PDB entry 8C1R | electron microscopy, 3.20 A resolution | chains A and E of the 8 polymer chains in the assembly

== Chain A ==
Molecule: Glutamate receptor 2
Source organism: Rattus norvegicus
UniProt: P19491 (GRIA2_RAT), isoform P19491-2; the construct has insertions or renumbered stretches relative to UniProt, so the offset changes along the chain: -28 to -8 = UniProt 1-21; 1-862 = UniProt 22-883
Amino-acid sequence (891 residues; numbered -28 to 862; the number before each row is that of its first residue; numbers below 1 keep their minus sign (Met-28 is residue -28)):
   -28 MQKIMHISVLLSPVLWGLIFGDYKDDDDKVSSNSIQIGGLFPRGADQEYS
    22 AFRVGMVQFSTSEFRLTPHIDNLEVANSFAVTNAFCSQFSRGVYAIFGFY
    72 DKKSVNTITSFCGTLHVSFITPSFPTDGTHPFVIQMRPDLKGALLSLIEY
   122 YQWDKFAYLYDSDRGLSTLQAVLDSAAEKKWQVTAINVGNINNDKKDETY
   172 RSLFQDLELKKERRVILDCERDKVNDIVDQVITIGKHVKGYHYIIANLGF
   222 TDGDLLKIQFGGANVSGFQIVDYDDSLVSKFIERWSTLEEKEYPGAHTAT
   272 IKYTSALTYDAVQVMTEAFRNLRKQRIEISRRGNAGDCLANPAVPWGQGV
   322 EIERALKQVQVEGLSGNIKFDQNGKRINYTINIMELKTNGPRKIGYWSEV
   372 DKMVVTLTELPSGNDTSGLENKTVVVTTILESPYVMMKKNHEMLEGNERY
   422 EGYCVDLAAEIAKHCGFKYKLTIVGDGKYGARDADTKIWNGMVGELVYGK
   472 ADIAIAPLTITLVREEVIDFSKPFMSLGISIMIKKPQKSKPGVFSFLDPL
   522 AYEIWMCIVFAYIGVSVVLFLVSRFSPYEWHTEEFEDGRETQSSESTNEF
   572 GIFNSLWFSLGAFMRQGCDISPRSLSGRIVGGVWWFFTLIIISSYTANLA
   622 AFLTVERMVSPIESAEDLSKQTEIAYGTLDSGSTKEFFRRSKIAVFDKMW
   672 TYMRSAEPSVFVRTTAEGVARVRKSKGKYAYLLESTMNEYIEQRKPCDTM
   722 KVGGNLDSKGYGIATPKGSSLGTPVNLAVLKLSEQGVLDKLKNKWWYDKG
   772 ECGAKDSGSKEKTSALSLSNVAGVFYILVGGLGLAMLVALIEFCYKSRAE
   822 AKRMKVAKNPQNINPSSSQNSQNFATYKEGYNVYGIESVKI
Disordered / not traced: -28 to 393, 552-568, 776-783, 824-862
Disulfide bonds: Cys718-Cys773
Differences from the reference sequence: insertion (-7 to 0); variant Arg586 (Gln607 in P19491)
Ligand contacts: ZK1 ({[7-morpholin-4-yl-2,3-dioxo-6-(trifluoromethyl)-3,4-dihydroquinoxalin-1(2H)-yl]methyl}phosphonic acid): Glu402, Tyr405, Tyr450, Pro478, Leu479, Thr480, Arg485, Gly653, Ser654, Thr686, Glu705, Thr707, Met708, Tyr732
Curated features (UniProtKB/Swiss-Prot):
  - region: Ala846 to Gly856 (Required for interaction with IQSEC1)
  - binding site (L-glutamate): Pro478, Thr480, Arg485, Ser654, Thr655, Glu705
  - site: Arg453 (Interaction with the cone snail toxin Con-ikot-ikot), Ile633 (Crucial to convey clamshell closure to channel opening), Arg660 (Interaction with the cone snail toxin Con-ikot-ikot), Lys752 (Interaction with the cone snail toxin Con-ikot-ikot)
  - modified residue: Ser662 (Phosphoserine), Ser696 (Phosphoserine), Ser839 (Phosphoserine), Ser842 (Phosphoserine), Tyr855 (Phosphotyrosine), Ser859 (Phosphoserine)
  - lipidation (S-palmitoyl cysteine): Cys589, Cys815
  - glycosylation (N-linked (GlcNAc...) asparagine): Asn235, Asn349, Asn385, Asn392
From the paper describing this entry:
  - mutagenesis - F231A: decreased signaling

== Chain E ==
Molecule: Voltage-dependent calcium channel gamma-2 subunit
Source organism: Rattus norvegicus
UniProt: Q71RJ2 (CCG2_RAT); numbering as in UniProt (aligned over 2-323)
Amino-acid sequence (322 residues; row label = number of the first residue in the row):
     2 GLFDRGVQMLLTTVGAFAAFSLMTIAVGTDYWLYSRGVCKTKSVSENETS
    52 KKNEEVMTHSGLWRTCCLEGNFKGLCKQIDHFPEDADYEADTAEYFLRAV
   102 RASSIFPILSVILLFMGGLCIAASEFYKTRHNIILSAGIFFVSAGLSNII
   152 GIIVYISANAGDPSKSDSKKNSYSYGWSFYFGALSFIIAEMVGVLAVHMF
   202 IDRHKQLRATARATDYLQASAITRIPSYRYRYQRRSRSSSRSTEPSHSRD
   252 ASPVGVKGFNTLPSTEISMYTLSRDPLKAATTPTATYNSDRDNSFLQVHN
   302 CIQKDSKDSLHANTANRRTTPV
Disordered / not traced: 2-4, 43-54, 85-91, 163-172, 211-323
Disulfide bonds: Cys40-Cys68, Cys67-Cys77
Curated features (UniProtKB/Swiss-Prot):
  - modified residue: Ser253 (Phosphoserine), Tyr271 (Phosphotyrosine), Thr321 (Phosphothreonine)
  - glycosylation: Asn48 (N-linked (GlcNAc...) asparagine)

== How chain A and chain E interact ==
Residue-residue contacts (18):
  Lys511(A) - Glu95(E)
  Leu789(A) - Ile154(E)  hydrophobic
  Leu789(A) - Ile157(E)  hydrophobic
  Ser790(A) - Ala161(E)
  Ala793(A) - Ser158(E)
  Phe796(A) - Ile154(E)  hydrophobic
  Tyr797(A) - Ile151(E)  hydrophobic
  Tyr797(A) - Ile154(E)  hydrophobic
  Tyr797(A) - Val155(E)
  Val800(A) - Ile150(E)  hydrophobic
  Val800(A) - Ile151(E)  hydrophobic
  Leu803(A) - Leu147(E)  hydrophobic
  Met807(A) - Ile140(E)
  Met807(A) - Val143(E)  hydrophobic
  Met807(A) - Ser144(E)
  Met807(A) - Leu147(E)  hydrophobic
  Leu811(A) - Ile140(E)  hydrophobic
  Phe814(A) - Leu136(E)  hydrophobic
Other interface residues (no listed pair), chain A (12 interface residues in all): Gly804
Other interface residues (no listed pair), chain E (16 interface residues in all): Leu98, Asn133, Phe201

== Overview ==
12 residues of chain A and 16 residues of chain E are in contact. Chain A binds compound ZK1. UniProt lists 6
L-glutamate-binding residues on chain A. The paper reports that F231A of chain A reduces signaling.
Chain A is Glutamate receptor 2 and chain E is Voltage-dependent calcium channel gamma-2 subunit, both from
Rattus norvegicus; the structure, Resting state homomeric GluA2 F231A mutant AMPA receptor in complex with
TARP gamma-2, was determined by electron microscopy, deposited together with 8C1P, 8C1Q, 8C1S, 8C2H, 8C2I,
8P3Q and 9 further entries.
